7FD5 - chains B and S of the 7 polymer chains in the assembly; structure by electron microscopy, 2.40 A resolution.

Chain B:
Molecule: Lon protease
Source organism: Meiothermus taiwanensis
Notes: EC 3.4.21.53
Reference sequence: A0A059VAZ3 (A0A059VAZ3_9DEIN); numbering as in UniProt (aligned over 1-793)
Sequence (793 residues; row label = number of the first residue in the row):
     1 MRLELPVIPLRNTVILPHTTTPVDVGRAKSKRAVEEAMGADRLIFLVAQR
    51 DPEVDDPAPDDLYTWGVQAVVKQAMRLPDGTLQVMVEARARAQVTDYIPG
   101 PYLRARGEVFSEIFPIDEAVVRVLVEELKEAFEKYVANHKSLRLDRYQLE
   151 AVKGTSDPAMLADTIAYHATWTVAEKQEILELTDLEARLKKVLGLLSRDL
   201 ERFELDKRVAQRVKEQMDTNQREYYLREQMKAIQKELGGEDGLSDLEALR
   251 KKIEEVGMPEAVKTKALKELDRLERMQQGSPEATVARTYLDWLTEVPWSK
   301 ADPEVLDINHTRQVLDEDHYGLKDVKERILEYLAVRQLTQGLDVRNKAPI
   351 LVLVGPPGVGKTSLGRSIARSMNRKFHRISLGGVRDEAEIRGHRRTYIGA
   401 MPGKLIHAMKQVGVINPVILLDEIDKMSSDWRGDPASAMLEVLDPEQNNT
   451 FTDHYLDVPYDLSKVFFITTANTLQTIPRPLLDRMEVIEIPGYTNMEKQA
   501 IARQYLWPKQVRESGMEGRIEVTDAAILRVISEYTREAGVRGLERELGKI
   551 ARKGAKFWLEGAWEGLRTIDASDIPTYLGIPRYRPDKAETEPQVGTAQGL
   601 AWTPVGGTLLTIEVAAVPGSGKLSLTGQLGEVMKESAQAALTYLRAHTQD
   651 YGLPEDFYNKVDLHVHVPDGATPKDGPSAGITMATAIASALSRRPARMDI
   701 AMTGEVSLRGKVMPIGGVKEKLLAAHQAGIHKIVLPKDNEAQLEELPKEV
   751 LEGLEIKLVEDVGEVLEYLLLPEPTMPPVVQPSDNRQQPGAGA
Disordered / not traced: 1, 781-793
Glycans and other covalent adducts: compound 4KZ linked to Ser678
Small-molecule neighbours:
  - 4KZ (N-[(1R)-1-(dihydroxyboranyl)-2-phenylethyl]-Nalpha-(pyrazin-2-ylcarbonyl)-L-phenylalaninamide): Leu600, Ala601, Trp602, Thr603, Thr608, Leu610, Met633, Thr672, Pro673, Lys674, Asp675, Gly676, Pro677, Ala679, Gly716, Lys721
  - ATP-gamma-S (AGS; phosphothiophosphoric acid-adenylate ester), molecule 1: Asp318, His319, Tyr320, Pro356, Pro357, Gly358, Val359, Gly360, Lys361, Thr362, Ser363, Glu423, Asn472, Tyr493, Ile501, Tyr505, Val540, Arg541
  - ATP-gamma-S (AGS), molecule 2: Glu446, Pro480, Arg484
From the paper describing this entry:
  - binding site for Alpha-S1-casein (chain S): Tyr224, Tyr397, Ile398, Trp431
  - mutagenesis - M217A, M217S, Y224H, Y224I, Y224L, Y225A, Y225S: abolished catalytic activity
  - mutagenesis - M217L, M217Y, Q221A, Y224F, Y224M, Y224W, Y225L: unchanged catalytic activity
  - mutagenesis - Y224A, Y224S: abolished catalytic activity on Ig2 and alpha-casein

Chain S:
Molecule: Alpha-S1-casein
Source organism: Bos taurus
Sequence (22 residues; numbered 1 to 22; the number before each row is that of its first residue; X marks 22 residues of unknown identity (built as UNK)):
     1 XXXXXXXXXXXXXXXXXXXXXX

How chain B and chain S interact:
Interface residues of chain B (facing chain S), 4 residues: Thr396, Tyr397, Ile398, Trp431

Summary:
Chain B and chain S make no direct contact in this assembly. Bound to chain B: ATP-gamma-S. From the paper: a
binding site for Alpha-S1-casein (chain S) at Tyr224(B), Tyr397(B) and Ile398(B) among others; M217A, M217S
and Y224H of chain B, among others, abolish catalytic activity; 16 substitutions were tested in all.
Here chain B is Lon protease (Meiothermus taiwanensis) and chain S is Alpha-S1-casein (Bos taurus). Entry 7FD5
(A complete three-dimensional structure of the Lon protease translocating a protein substrate (conformation
2)) was determined by electron microscopy together with 7FD4 from the same study.
